Entry 2HKR (X-ray diffraction, 1.40 A resolution); this record covers chains H and A of the 4 polymer chains in the assembly.

# Chain H
Name: Aromatic amine dehydrogenase, small subunit
From: Alcaligenes faecalis
Notes: EC 1.4.99.4; fragment: AADH, small subunit, (residues 59-180)
UniProt: Q0VKG6 (Q0VKG6_ALCFA); residues 59-180 here = UniProt positions 59-180
Chain sequence (122 residues; numbered 59 to 180; the number before each row is that of its first residue):
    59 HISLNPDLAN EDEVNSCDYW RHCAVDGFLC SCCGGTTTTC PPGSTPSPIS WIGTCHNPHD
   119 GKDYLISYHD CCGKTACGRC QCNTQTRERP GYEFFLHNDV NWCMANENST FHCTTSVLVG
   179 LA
Disulfide bonds: Cys-75/Cys-140, Cys-81/Cys-113, Cys-88/Cys-171, Cys-90/Cys-138, Cys-91/Cys-135, Cys-98/Cys-129, Cys-130/Cys-161
Covalent attachments: covalent link Trp-109/Trp-160; 2-(4-methoxyphenyl)acetamide (ZHZ) linked to Trp-109
Modified residues: Trp-109 (2-amino-3-(6,7-dioxo-6,7-dihydro-1H-indol-3-yl)-propionic acid; TRQ)
Construct notes: modified residue (109)
Residues lining bound ligands: 2-(4-methoxyphenyl)acetamide (ZHZ): Asp-84, Gly-85, Asp-128, Asn-156, Asp-157, Val-158, Asn-159, Trp-160, Phe-169, Thr-172

# Chain A
Name: Aromatic amine dehydrogenase, large subunit
From: Alcaligenes faecalis
Notes: EC 1.4.99.4; fragment: AADH, large subunit, (residues 4-364)
UniProt: Q0VKG7 (Q0VKG7_ALCFA); residues 72-432 here correspond to UniProt positions 4-364 (UniProt number = residue number - 68)
Chain sequence (362 residues; each row starts with the number of its first residue):
    72 PREVLTGGHS VSAPQENRIY VMDSVFMHLT ESRVHVYDYT NGKFLGMVPT AFNGHVQVSN
   132 DGKKIYTMTT YHERITRGKR SDVVEVWDAD KLTFEKEISL PPKRVQGLNY DGLFRQTTDG
   192 KFIVLQNASP ATSIGIVDVA KGDYVEDVTA AAGCWSVIPQ PNRPRSFMTI CGDGGLLTIN
   252 LGEDGKVASQ SRSKQMFSVK DDPIFIAPAL DKDKAHFVSY YGNVYSADFS GDEVKVDGPW
   312 SLLNDEDKAK NWVPGGYNLV GLHRASGRMY VFMHPDGKEG THKFPAAEIW VMDTKTKQRV
   372 ARIPGRDALS MTIDQQRNLM LTLDGGNVNV YDISQPEPKL LRTIEGAAEA SLQVQFHPVG
   432 GT
Disordered / not traced: 72-73
Disulfide bonds: Cys-225/Cys-242
Construct notes: expression tag (433)
Residues lining bound ligands: 2-(4-methoxyphenyl)acetamide (ZHZ): Phe-97, Leu-100, Phe-123, Asn-124, Gln-177, Gly-178, Leu-179

# Interface between chain H and chain A
Pairs across the interface - 69 pairs, chain H then chain A:
  Phe-86(H) / Phe-97(A)  hydrophobic
  Phe-86(H) / Met-98(A)  hydrophobic
  Ile-107(H) / Pro-201(A)
  Gly-131(H) / Thr-147(A)
  Thr-133(H) / Thr-101(A)
  Thr-133(H) / Thr-147(A)
  Ala-134(H) / Phe-97(A)
  Ala-134(H) / Met-98(A)
  Gly-136(H) / Met-98(A)
  Gln-139(H) / Phe-97(A)
  Asn-141(H) / Tyr-328(A)  hydrogen bond
  Gln-143(H) / Gly-351(A)
  Gln-143(H) / His-353(A)
  Gln-143(H) / Lys-354(A)  hydrogen bond
  Thr-144(H) / Glu-350(A)
  Arg-145(H) / Glu-350(A)  hydrogen bond (backbone-side chain)
  Glu-146(H) / Tyr-291(A)  hydrogen bond (backbone-side chain)
  Glu-146(H) / His-353(A)  salt bridge
  Glu-146(H) / Lys-354(A)  salt bridge
  Arg-147(H) / Pro-274(A)
  Arg-147(H) / Tyr-291(A)
  Arg-147(H) / Glu-350(A)  salt bridge
  Pro-148(H) / Ile-275(A)
  Pro-148(H) / Ile-277(A)  hydrophobic
  Pro-148(H) / Tyr-291(A)
  Gly-149(H) / Trp-226(A)
  Tyr-150(H) / Trp-226(A)
  Tyr-150(H) / Ile-241(A)  hydrophobic
  Tyr-150(H) / Gly-243(A)
  Tyr-150(H) / Phe-268(A)
  Tyr-150(H) / Pro-274(A)
  Tyr-150(H) / Ile-275(A)  hydrogen bond (side chain-backbone)
  Tyr-150(H) / Ile-277(A)  hydrophobic
  Glu-151(H) / Val-270(A)
  Glu-151(H) / Lys-271(A)  salt bridge
  Phe-152(H) / Ala-199(A)  hydrophobic
  Phe-152(H) / Pro-201(A)
  Phe-152(H) / Trp-226(A)  hydrophobic
  Phe-153(H) / Pro-201(A)  hydrophobic
  Asn-156(H) / Lys-354(A)  hydrogen bond
  Asp-157(H) / Gly-178(A)
  Asp-157(H) / Leu-179(A)  hydrogen bond (backbone-backbone)
  Asp-157(H) / Tyr-181(A)  hydrogen bond
  Asp-157(H) / Tyr-328(A)
  Asp-157(H) / Lys-354(A)  salt bridge
  Val-158(H) / Gln-177(A)
  Val-158(H) / Gly-178(A)
  Val-158(H) / Trp-226(A)  hydrophobic
  Asn-159(H) / Phe-123(A)
  Asn-159(H) / Gln-177(A)  hydrogen bond (backbone-backbone)
  Trp-160(H) / Pro-201(A)  hydrophobic
  Met-162(H) / Arg-151(A)  hydrogen bond (backbone-side chain)
  Met-162(H) / Gln-177(A)
  Met-162(H) / Ala-199(A)
  Met-162(H) / Pro-201(A)  hydrophobic
  Ala-163(H) / Ser-200(A)
  Asn-166(H) / His-143(A)  hydrogen bond
  Asn-166(H) / Ile-146(A)  hydrogen bond (side chain-backbone)
  Asn-166(H) / Thr-147(A)  hydrogen bond (side chain-backbone)
  Asn-166(H) / Arg-148(A)
  Ser-167(H) / Phe-123(A)
  Ser-167(H) / His-143(A)  hydrogen bond
  Ser-167(H) / Arg-151(A)
  Ser-167(H) / Gln-177(A)  hydrogen bond
  Thr-168(H) / Thr-101(A)
  Thr-168(H) / Ile-146(A)  hydrogen bond (side chain-backbone)
  Thr-168(H) / Thr-147(A)
  Phe-169(H) / Phe-97(A)  hydrophobic
  Phe-169(H) / Phe-123(A)
Other interface residues (no listed pair), chain H (34 interface residues in all): Asp-84, Lys-132, His-155, Glu-165
Other interface residues (no listed pair), chain A (36 interface residues in all): Thr-141, Val-176, Gly-224, Cys-242, Tyr-292

# Overview
Chain H and chain A form an interface of 34 and 36 residues respectively; the contacts include 16 hydrogen
bonds and 5 salt bridges. Among the polar pairs are Glu-146(H)/His-353(A), Glu-146(H)/Lys-354(A) and
Arg-147(H)/Glu-350(A). Bound to chain A: 2-(4-methoxyphenyl)acetamide. 2-(4-methoxyphenyl)acetamide is
covalently linked to Trp-109(H).
Here chain H is Aromatic amine dehydrogenase, small subunit and chain A is Aromatic amine dehydrogenase, large
subunit, both from Alcaligenes faecalis. Entry 2HKR (Structures of the carbinolamine and schiff-base
intermediates in the reductive half-reaction of aromatic amine dehydrogenase (AADH) ...) was determined by
X-ray diffraction.
